6U8W - chains D and F of the 6 polymer chains in the assembly; structure by X-ray diffraction, 2.95 A resolution.

== Chain D ==
Protein: DNA (cytosine-5)-methyltransferase 3B
Organism: Homo sapiens
Notes: EC 2.1.1.37
UniProtKB: Q9UBC3 (DNM3B_HUMAN); residues 563-853 here = UniProt positions 563-853
Amino-acid sequence (291 residues; numbered 563 to 853; the number before each row is that of its first residue):
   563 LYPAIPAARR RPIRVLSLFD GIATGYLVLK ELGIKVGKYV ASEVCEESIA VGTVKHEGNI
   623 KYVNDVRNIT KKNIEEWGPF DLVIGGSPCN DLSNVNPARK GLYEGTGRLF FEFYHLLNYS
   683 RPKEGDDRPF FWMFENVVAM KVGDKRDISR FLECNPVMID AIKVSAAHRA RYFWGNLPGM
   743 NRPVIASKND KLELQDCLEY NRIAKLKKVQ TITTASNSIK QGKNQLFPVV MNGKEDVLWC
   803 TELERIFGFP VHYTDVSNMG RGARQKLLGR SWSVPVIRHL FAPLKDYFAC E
Sequence notes: engineered mutation Ala-777 (Lys in Q9UBC3)
Curated features (UniProtKB/Swiss-Prot):
  - active site: Cys-651
  - binding site (S-adenosyl-L-methionine): Asp-582 to Thr-586, Glu-605, Asp-627 to Arg-629, Arg-832 to Trp-834
  - cross-link: Lys-617 (Glycyl lysine isopeptide (Lys-Gly) (interchain with G-Cter in SUMO2))
Ligand contacts:
  - Mg2+ (MG): Cys-716, Asn-717, Val-719, Gly-737, Met-742, Asn-743
  - S-adenosylhomocysteine (SAH): Phe-581, Asp-582, Gly-583, Ile-584, Thr-586, Ser-604, Glu-605, Val-606, Cys-607, Ser-610, Asp-627, Val-628, Arg-629, Gly-648, Ser-649, Pro-650, Leu-671, Arg-832, Ser-833, Trp-834
From the paper describing this entry:
  - binding site for CpGpT DNA (chain F): Asn-779
  - mutagenesis - S655A, V657G, N658S, P659A, T775A, T776A, K782A, R823P: decreased catalytic activity
  - disease-associated variants - N658S, R823P: decreased catalytic activity
  - mutagenesis - N656I (2.6- and 1.4-fold): decreased catalytic activity on CpA/CpG
  - specificity-determining residues: Asn-656, Asn-779, Gly-822, Gly-824, Lys-828
  - mutagenesis - N779A: decreased catalytic activity on CGA
  - mutagenesis - N779A: unchanged catalytic activity on CGT

== Chain F ==
Molecule: CpGpT DNA
Sequence (25 nucleotides; each row starts with the number of its first residue):
   422 GCATGXGTTC TAATTAGAAC GCATG
Modified / non-standard residues: PYO (1-(beta-D-ribofuranosyl)-pyrimidin-2-one-5'-phosphate) at position 427

== Interface between chain D and chain F ==
Pairs across the interface - 12 pairs, chain D then chain F:
  Asn-656(D) with DA444(F), hydrogen bond to the base
  Val-657(D) with DG442(F), hydrogen bond to the base
  Pro-659(D) with DG442(F), sugar contact
  Ser-778(D) with DG438(F), base contact
  Asn-779(D) with DA439(F), base contact; DA440(F), base contact; DC441(F), base contact
  Lys-782(D) with DA439(F), phosphate contact
  Gln-787(D) with DA440(F), phosphate contact
  Arg-823(D) with DA437(F), salt bridge to the phosphate; DG438(F), salt bridge to the phosphate
  Gly-824(D) with DA437(F), phosphate contact
Interface residues without a listed pair, chain D (10 interface residues in all): Val-704
Interface residues without a listed pair, chain F (8 interface residues in all): DT445

== In short ==
The interface between chain D and chain F involves 10 residues on one side and 8 on the other, with 2 hydrogen
bonds and 2 salt bridges. Polar contacts include Asn-656(D)/DA444(F), Val-657(D)/DG442(F) and
Arg-823(D)/DA437(F). The paper reports a binding site for CpGpT DNA (chain F) at Asn-779(D); S655A, V657G and
N658S of chain D, among others, reduce catalytic activity; 10 substitutions were tested in all.
Chain D is DNA (cytosine-5)-methyltransferase 3B (Homo sapiens) and chain F is CpGpT DNA; the structure,
Crystal structure of DNMT3B(K777A)-DNMT3L in complex with CpGpT DNA, was determined by X-ray diffraction,
deposited together with 6U8P, 6U8V and 6U8X.
